PDB entry 6I7T | electron microscopy, 4.61 A resolution (low resolution: residue-level contacts below are approximate; hydrogen-bond / salt-bridge calls are withheld) | chains A and K of the 16 polymer chains in the assembly

Chain A:
Protein: Translation initiation factor eIF-2B subunit alpha
Source organism: Saccharomyces cerevisiae
UniProtKB: P14741 (EI2BA_YEAST); residues 1-305 here = UniProt positions 1-305
Chain sequence (305 residues; each row starts with the number of its first residue):
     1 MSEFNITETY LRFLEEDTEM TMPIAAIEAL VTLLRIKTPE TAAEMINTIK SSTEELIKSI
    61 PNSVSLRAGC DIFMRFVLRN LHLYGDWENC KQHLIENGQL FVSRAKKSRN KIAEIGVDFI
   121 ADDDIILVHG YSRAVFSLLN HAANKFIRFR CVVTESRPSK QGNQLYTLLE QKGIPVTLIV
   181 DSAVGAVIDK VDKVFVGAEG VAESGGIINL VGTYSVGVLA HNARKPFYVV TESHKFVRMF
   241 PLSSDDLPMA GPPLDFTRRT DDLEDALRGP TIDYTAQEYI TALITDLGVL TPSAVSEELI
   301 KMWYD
UniProt features mapped onto this chain:
  - modified residue: Ser2 (N-acetylserine), Thr291 (Phosphothreonine)

Chain K:
Protein: Eukaryotic translation initiation factor 2 subunit alpha
Source organism: Saccharomyces cerevisiae
UniProtKB: P20459 (IF2A_YEAST); residues 1-304 here = UniProt positions 1-304
Chain sequence (304 residues; each row starts with the number of its first residue):
     1 MSTSHCRFYE NKYPEIDDIV MVNVQQIAEM GAYVKLLEYD NIEGMILLSE LSRRRIRSIQ
    61 KLIRVGKNDV AVVLRVDKEK GYIDLSKRRV SSEDIIKCEE KYQKSKTVHS ILRYCAEKFQ
   121 IPLEELYKTI AWPLSRKFGH AYEAFKLSII DETVWEGIEP PSKDVLDELK NYISKRLTPQ
   181 AVKIRADVEV SCFSYEGIDA IKDALKSAED MSTEQMQVKV KLVAAPLYVL TTQALDKQKG
   241 IEQLESAIEK ITEVITKYGG VCNITMPPKA VTATEDAELQ ALLESKELDN RSDSEDDEDE
   301 SDDE
Not modelled in the structure: 1-2, 175-181, 211-217, 266-304
UniProt features mapped onto this chain:
  - modified residue (Phosphoserine): Ser52, Ser292, Ser294
  - mutagenesis: Ser52 (S52A: Inhibits derepression of GCN4 expression in amino acid, purine, and glucose-starved cells; S52D: Weakly impairs derepression of GCN4 expression in amino acid-starved cells), Arg64 (R64A: Alters the binding mode to the eIF2B complex; when associated with A-87), Lys87 (K87A: Alters the binding mode to the eIF2B complex; when associated with A-64), Leu205 (L205E: Abolishes binding to the eIF2 complex alpha subunit GCD11), Val220 (V220E: Abolishes binding to the eIF2 complex alpha subunit GCD11. Does not affect its interaction with CDC123)
Reported in the primary citation:
  - conformationally variable residues (order/disorder transition, side-chain flip): Arg53, Arg54, Arg55, Arg64
  - mutagenesis - I63N: increased growth in response to eIF2BdeltaL381Q mutant strain

Interface between chain A and chain K:
Contacting residue pairs - 31 pairs, chain A then chain K:
  Thr41(A) with Asp77(K); Tyr82(K); Asp84(K)
  Ala42(A) with Leu47(K); Arg75(K); Asp84(K)
  Ala43(A) with Met45(K); Tyr82(K); Asp84(K)
  Glu44(A) with Asp77(K); Tyr82(K)
  Ile46(A) with Met30(K); Leu47(K)
  Asn47(A) with Met30(K); Tyr82(K)
  Lys50(A) with Met30(K); Tyr33(K)
  Met74(A) with Glu29(K)
  Leu78(A) with Glu29(K)
  Leu81(A) with Leu47(K)
  Tyr84(A) with Ser49(K); Glu50(K); Arg88(K); Arg89(K)
  Asp86(A) with Arg75(K)
  Trp87(A) with Arg75(K)
  Asp305(A) with Arg55(K); Ile56(K); Arg57(K); Ser58(K); Lys61(K)
Also at the interface, not in a pair above, chain A (18 interface residues in all): Glu40, Arg75, Arg238, Lys301
Also at the interface, not in a pair above, chain K (20 interface residues in all): Leu48, Ile83

In short:
The interface between chain A and chain K involves 18 residues on one side and 20 on the other. From UniProt:
5 mutagenesis sites on chain K. From the paper: I63N of chain K increases growth in response to
eIF2BdeltaL381Q mutant strain; conformational variability at Arg53(K), Arg54(K) and Arg55(K) among others.
Chain A is Translation initiation factor eIF-2B subunit alpha and chain K is Eukaryotic translation initiation
factor 2 subunit alpha, both from Saccharomyces cerevisiae; the structure, eIF2B:eIF2 complex, was determined
by electron microscopy (same publication as 6I3M).
